PDB entry 7Q4P | electron microscopy, 2.15 A resolution | chains 2 and A of the 8 polymer chains in the assembly

# Chain 2
Molecule: U2 snRNA
Source organism: Homo sapiens
Sequence (188 nucleotides; row label = number of the first residue in the row; note: 1 number in that range is skipped by the numbering (no residue carries it; nothing is unmodelled there); numbering starts at 0):
     0 AUCGCUUCUC GGCC
    15 UUUUGGCUAA GAUCAAGUGU AGUAUCUGUU CUUAUCAGUU UAAUAUCUGA UACGUCCUCU
    75 AUCCGAGGAC AAUAUAUUAA AUGGAUUUUU GGAGCAGGGA GAUGGAAUAG GAGCUUGCUC
   135 CGUCCACUCC ACGCAUCGAC CUGGUAUUGC AGUACCUCCA GGAACGGUGC ACCC
Unresolved in the structure: 0-7, 15-19, 28-33, 65-188
Modified positions: OMG (o2'-methylguanosine-5'-monophosphate) at position 10, OMG (o2'-methylguanosine-5'-monophosphate) at position 11, OMG (o2'-methylguanosine-5'-monophosphate) at position 25, PSU (pseudouridine-5'-monophosphate) at position 34, PSU (pseudouridine-5'-monophosphate) at position 37, PSU (pseudouridine-5'-monophosphate) at position 39, OMC (o2'-methylycytidine-5'-monophosphate) at position 40, PSU (pseudouridine-5'-monophosphate) at position 41, PSU (pseudouridine-5'-monophosphate) at position 43, PSU (pseudouridine-5'-monophosphate) at position 44, OMU (o2'-methyluridine 5'-monophosphate) at position 47, PSU (pseudouridine-5'-monophosphate) at position 54, PSU (pseudouridine-5'-monophosphate) at position 58, OMC (o2'-methylycytidine-5'-monophosphate) at position 61

# Chain A
Name: Splicing factor 3B subunit 1
Source organism: Homo sapiens
Reference sequence: O75533 (SF3B1_HUMAN); residue numbers follow UniProt; this construct covers 1-1304
Amino-acid sequence (1304 residues; each row starts with the number of its first residue):
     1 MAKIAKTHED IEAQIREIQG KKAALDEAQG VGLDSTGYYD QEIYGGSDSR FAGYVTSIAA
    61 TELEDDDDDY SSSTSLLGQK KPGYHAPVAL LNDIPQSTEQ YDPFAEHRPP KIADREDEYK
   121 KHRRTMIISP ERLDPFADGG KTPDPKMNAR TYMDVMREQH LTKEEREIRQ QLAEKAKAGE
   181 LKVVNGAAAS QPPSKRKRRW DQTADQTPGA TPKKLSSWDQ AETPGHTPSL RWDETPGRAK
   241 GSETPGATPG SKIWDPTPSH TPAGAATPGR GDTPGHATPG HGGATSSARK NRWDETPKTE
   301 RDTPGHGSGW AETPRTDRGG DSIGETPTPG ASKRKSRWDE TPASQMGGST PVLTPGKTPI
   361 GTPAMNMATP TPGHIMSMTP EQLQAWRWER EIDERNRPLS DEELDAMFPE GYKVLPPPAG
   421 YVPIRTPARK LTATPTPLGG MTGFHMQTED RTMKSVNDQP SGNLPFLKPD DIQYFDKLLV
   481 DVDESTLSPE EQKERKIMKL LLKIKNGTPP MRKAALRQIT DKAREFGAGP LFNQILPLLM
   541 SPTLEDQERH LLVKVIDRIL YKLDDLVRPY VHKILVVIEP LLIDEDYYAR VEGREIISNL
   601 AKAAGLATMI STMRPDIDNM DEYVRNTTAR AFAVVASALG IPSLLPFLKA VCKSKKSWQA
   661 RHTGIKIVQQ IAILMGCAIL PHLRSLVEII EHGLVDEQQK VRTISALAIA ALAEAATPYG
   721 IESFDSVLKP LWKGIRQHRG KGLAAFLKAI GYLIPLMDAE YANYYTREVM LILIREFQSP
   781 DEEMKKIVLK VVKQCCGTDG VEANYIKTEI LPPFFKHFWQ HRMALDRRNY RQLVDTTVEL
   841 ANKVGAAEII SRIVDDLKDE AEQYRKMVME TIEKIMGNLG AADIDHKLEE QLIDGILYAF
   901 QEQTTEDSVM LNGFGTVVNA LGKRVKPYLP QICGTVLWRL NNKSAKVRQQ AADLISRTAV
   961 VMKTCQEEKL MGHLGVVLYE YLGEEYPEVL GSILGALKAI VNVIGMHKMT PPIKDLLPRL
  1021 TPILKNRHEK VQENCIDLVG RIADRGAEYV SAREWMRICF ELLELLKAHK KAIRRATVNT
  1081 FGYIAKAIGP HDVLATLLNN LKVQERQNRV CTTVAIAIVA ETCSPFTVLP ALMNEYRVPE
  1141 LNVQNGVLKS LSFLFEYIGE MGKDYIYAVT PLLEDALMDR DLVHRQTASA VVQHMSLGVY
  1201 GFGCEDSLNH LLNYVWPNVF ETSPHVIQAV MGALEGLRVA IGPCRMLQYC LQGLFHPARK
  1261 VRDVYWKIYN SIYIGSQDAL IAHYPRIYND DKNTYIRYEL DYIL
Unresolved in the structure: 1-1050
Swiss-Prot annotation at these positions:
  - region: Gly529 to Arg568 (Interaction with SF3B14), Gln547 to His550 (Interaction with PHF5A), Glu1156, Tyr1157 (Interaction with PHF5A)
  - site: Pro469 (Interaction with RNA), Tyr587 (Interaction with RNA), Glu592 (Interaction with PHF5A), Lys602 (Interaction with SF3B3), Cys677 (Interaction with SF3B3), Cys1035 (Interaction with RNA), Tyr1049 (Interaction with RNA), Leu1141 (Interaction with RNA), Glu1205 (Interaction with SF3B3)
  - modified residue: Thr125 (Phosphothreonine), Ser129 (Phosphoserine), Lys141 (N6-acetyllysine), Thr142 (Phosphothreonine), Arg157 (Citrulline), Ser194 (Phosphoserine), Thr203 (Phosphothreonine), Thr207 (Phosphothreonine), Thr211 (Phosphothreonine), Lys214 (N6-acetyllysine), Thr223 (Phosphothreonine), Thr227 (Phosphothreonine), Ser229 (Phosphoserine), Thr235 (Phosphothreonine), Thr244 (Phosphothreonine), Thr248 (Phosphothreonine), Thr257 (Phosphothreonine), Thr261 (Phosphothreonine), Thr267 (Phosphothreonine), Thr273 (Phosphothreonine) and 22 more in UniProt
  - cross-link (Glycyl lysine isopeptide (Lys-Gly)): Lys214 (interchain with G-Cter in SUMO2), Lys413 (interchain with G-Cter in SUMO1), Lys430 (interchain with G-Cter in SUMO2)
  - mutagenesis: Trp200 (W200A: Abolishes interaction with RBM39; when associated with A-218; A-232; A-254; A-293; A-310 and A-338), Trp218 (W218A: Abolishes interaction with RBM39; when associated with A-200; A-232; A-254; A-293; A-310 and A-338), Thr223 (T223A: No effect on interaction with PPP1R8), Thr227 (T227A: No effect on interaction with PPP1R8), Trp232 (W232A: Abolishes interaction with RBM39; when associated with A-200; A-218; A-254; A-293; A-310 and A-338), Thr235 (T235A: No effect on interaction with PPP1R8), Thr244 (T244A: Slight inhibition of interaction with PPP1R8), Thr248 (T248A: Slight inhibition of interaction with PPP1R8), Trp254 (W254A: Abolishes interaction with RBM39; when associated with A-200; A-218; A-232; A-293; A-310 and A-338), Thr257 (T257A: No effect on interaction with PPP1R8), Thr261 (T261A: Slight inhibition of interaction with PPP1R8), Thr267 (T267A: No effect on interaction with PPP1R8), 9 further mutagenesis entries in UniProt

# Interface between chain 2 and chain A
Contacting residue pairs (32):
  C21(2) - Gln1104(A)  phosphate contact
  C21(2) - Asn1142(A)  hydrogen bond to the phosphate
  C21(2) - Val1183(A)  sugar contact
  U22(2) - Arg1106(A)  phosphate contact
  U22(2) - Arg1109(A)  salt bridge to the phosphate
  U22(2) - Val1183(A)  sugar contact
  U22(2) - Gln1186(A)  hydrogen bond to the phosphate
  U22(2) - His1225(A)  hydrogen bond to the sugar
  A23(2) - Arg1106(A)  salt bridge to the phosphate
  A23(2) - Lys1149(A)  salt bridge to the phosphate
  A23(2) - His1225(A)  sugar contact
  A24(2) - Arg1075(A)  base contact
  A24(2) - Arg1106(A)  phosphate contact
  A24(2) - Val1110(A)  sugar contact
  A24(2) - Cys1111(A)  base contact
  A24(2) - Val1114(A)  base contact
  A24(2) - Lys1149(A)  salt bridge to the phosphate
  A24(2) - Phe1153(A)  sugar contact
  OMG_25(2) - Arg1106(A)  salt bridge to the phosphate
  A26(2) - Lys1071(A)  salt bridge to the phosphate
  A26(2) - Gln1107(A)  base contact
  U27(2) - His1069(A)  hydrogen bond to the base
  U27(2) - Lys1071(A)  phosphate contact
  U27(2) - Arg1074(A)  hydrogen bond to the base
  U27(2) - Gln1107(A)  base contact
  A35(2) - His1225(A)  base contact
  G36(2) - Pro1224(A)  sugar contact
  PSU_37(2) - Ser1223(A)  sugar contact
  PSU_37(2) - Pro1224(A)  sugar contact
  A56(2) - Pro1257(A)  sugar contact
  A56(2) - Ala1258(A)  hydrogen bond to the sugar
  A56(2) - Arg1259(A)  hydrogen bond to the phosphate
Also at the interface, not in a pair above, chain 2 (13 interface residues in all): G20, A38
Also at the interface, not in a pair above, chain A (28 interface residues in all): Val1078, Leu1141, Tyr1157, Leu1182, Thr1222, Lys1260

# Overview
Chain 2 and chain A form an interface of 13 and 28 residues respectively; the contacts include 7 hydrogen
bonds and 6 salt bridges. Polar pairs include U27(2)-His1069(A), U27(2)-Arg1074(A) and U22(2)-His1225(A).
Curated annotation (UniProt) lists 21 mutagenesis sites on chain A.
Here chain 2 is U2 snRNA and chain A is Splicing factor 3B subunit 1, both from Homo sapiens. Entry 7Q4P (U2
snRNP after ATP-dependent remodelling) was determined by electron microscopy (same publication as 7Q3L and
7Q4O).
